PDB entry 6WLZ | electron microscopy, 2.90 A resolution | chains B and Y of the 17 polymer chains in the assembly

# Chain B
Name: V-type proton ATPase catalytic subunit A
Source organism: Homo sapiens
Notes: EC 7.1.2.2
UniProt: P38606 (VATA_HUMAN); numbering as in UniProt (aligned over 1-617)
Chain sequence (617 residues; numbered 1 to 617; the number before each row is that of its first residue):
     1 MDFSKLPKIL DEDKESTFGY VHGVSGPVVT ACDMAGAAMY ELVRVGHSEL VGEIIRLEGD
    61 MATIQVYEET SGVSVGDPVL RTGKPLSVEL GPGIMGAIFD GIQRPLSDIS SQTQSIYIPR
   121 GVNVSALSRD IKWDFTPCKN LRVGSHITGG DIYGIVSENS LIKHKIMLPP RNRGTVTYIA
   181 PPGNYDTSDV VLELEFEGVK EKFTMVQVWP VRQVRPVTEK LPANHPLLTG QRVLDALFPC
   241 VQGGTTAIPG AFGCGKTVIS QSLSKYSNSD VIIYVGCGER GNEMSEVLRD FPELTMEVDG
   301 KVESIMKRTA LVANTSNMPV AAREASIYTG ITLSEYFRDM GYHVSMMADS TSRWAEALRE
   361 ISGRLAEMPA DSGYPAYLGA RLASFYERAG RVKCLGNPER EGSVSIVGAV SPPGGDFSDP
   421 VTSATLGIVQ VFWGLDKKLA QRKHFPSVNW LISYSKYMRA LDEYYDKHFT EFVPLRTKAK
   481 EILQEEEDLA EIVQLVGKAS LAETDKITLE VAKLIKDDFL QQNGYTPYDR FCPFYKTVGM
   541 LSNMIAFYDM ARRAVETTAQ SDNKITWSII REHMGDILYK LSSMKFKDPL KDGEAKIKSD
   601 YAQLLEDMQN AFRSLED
Disordered / not traced: 1-16, 617
UniProt features mapped onto this chain:
  - binding site (ATP): Gly-250 to Thr-257
  - modified residue: Thr-136 (Phosphothreonine), Ser-384 (Phosphoserine)
  - natural variant: Asp-11 (D11N: Found in a patient with autism spectrum disorder; uncertain significance), Pro-27 (P27R: In IECEE3; uncertain significance), Gly-72 (G72D: In ARCL2D), Asp-100 (D100Y: In IECEE3), Pro-249 (P249R: Found in a patient with severe developmental disorder; uncertain significance), Arg-338 (R338C: In ARCL2D), Asp-349 (D349N: In IECEE3), Asp-371 (D371G: In IECEE3; uncertain significance)
  - mutagenesis: Lys-256 (K256Q: Complete loss of interaction with Rabies virus protein M; when associated with Q-279), Glu-279 (E279Q: Complete loss of interaction with Rabies virus protein M; when associated with Q-256)

# Chain Y
Name: SidK
Source organism: Legionella pneumophila subsp. pneumophila (strain Philadelphia 1 / ATCC 33152 / DSM 7513)
UniProt: Q5ZWW6 (Q5ZWW6_LEGPH); residues 1-573 here = UniProt positions 1-573
Chain sequence (573 residues; each row starts with the number of its first residue):
     1 MSFIKVGIKM GGLTSEQYHS QVVGKIGYIA RCMQTIDPEN NLKKIREDYQ DVLIWAEKNY
    61 RFEEILEASK SGKCPNDLDA LSRRSLILQE LLRLVSSISP FKMKLDLIES QYEKMKQHVN
   121 LWKSDYHVKL NQLNQLTDYL KNAAPTPKNN FLRAMTSVLQ MQIAQYGITE DNEGINQLFK
   181 LGLHLLAMAN EKIDEQYHLF KGYVKDQPEE SPFEGILPAE DQKILVKTMI DYAMPKLSSK
   241 VLQDKLSALS SSDVLTKTLL DSIDRIVKEN EKLNALSKVK LGKFGLDIRE IEVIYSQALK
   301 ISPQDALQYT AQQCDAQLLS MAFPDSQNYI IESISNKKVK TIAELIHSKE FIYQIIKTEV
   361 FKQVDPNEKI RLQAATELYQ LLGRIMDKQI NLFTKMNLEQ INEYIQTKTK AILDKIPERV
   421 ELLTFMGFEI PTFKGIETLM TDISHSQDNE TLAIAQEFYT NIKNAKNQLL GDKLIEDITP
   481 QDVEKFFNQC SQYGSEAAEK LADNRPVLTK IADILTAIAR WAISLIGFNT PPQFLAPTRT
   541 CVDQVSDEIT KIKLKLEDTL GSLQKVQEES LSL
Disordered / not traced: 1-8, 276-573

# How chain B and chain Y interact
Pairs across the interface - 48 pairs, chain B then chain Y:
  Lys-139(B) / Thr-35(Y)
  Asn-140(B) / Arg-31(Y)
  Asn-140(B) / Thr-35(Y)  hydrogen bond
  Leu-141(B) / Arg-31(Y)
  Ser-145(B) / Arg-31(Y)
  His-146(B) / Arg-31(Y)
  His-146(B) / Tyr-60(Y)
  His-146(B) / Arg-61(Y)
  His-146(B) / Phe-62(Y)
  Thr-148(B) / Ser-20(Y)  hydrogen bond (side chain-backbone)
  Thr-148(B) / Gln-21(Y)
  Thr-148(B) / Gly-24(Y)
  Gly-149(B) / Gln-21(Y)  hydrogen bond (backbone-side chain)
  Pro-170(B) / Gln-17(Y)
  Arg-173(B) / Glu-16(Y)  salt bridge
  Arg-173(B) / Ser-20(Y)  hydrogen bond
  Arg-173(B) / Phe-62(Y)
  Arg-173(B) / Leu-66(Y)
  Gly-174(B) / Phe-62(Y)
  Thr-175(B) / Phe-62(Y)
  Phe-196(B) / Phe-62(Y)  hydrophobic
  Phe-196(B) / Glu-63(Y)
  Glu-197(B) / Glu-63(Y)  hydrogen bond (backbone-side chain)
  Thr-218(B) / Leu-13(Y)
  Asn-224(B) / Lys-123(Y)
  Asp-299(B) / Tyr-139(Y)
  Asp-299(B) / Lys-148(Y)
  Asp-299(B) / Leu-186(Y)
  Asp-299(B) / Asn-190(Y)
  Gly-300(B) / Leu-186(Y)
  Gly-300(B) / Met-188(Y)
  Gly-300(B) / Ala-189(Y)
  Gly-300(B) / Asn-190(Y)
  Lys-301(B) / Asn-190(Y)  hydrogen bond (backbone-side chain)
  Leu-395(B) / Gln-17(Y)
  Leu-395(B) / Gln-21(Y)
  Gly-396(B) / Gln-21(Y)
  Asn-397(B) / Gly-24(Y)  hydrogen bond (side chain-backbone)
  Asn-397(B) / Lys-25(Y)  hydrogen bond (side chain-backbone)
  Asn-397(B) / Tyr-28(Y)
  Asn-397(B) / Arg-31(Y)
  Pro-398(B) / Tyr-28(Y)
  Pro-398(B) / Gln-89(Y)
  Glu-399(B) / Lys-25(Y)  salt bridge
  Glu-399(B) / Gln-89(Y)  hydrogen bond (backbone-side chain)
  Glu-399(B) / Trp-122(Y)
  Arg-400(B) / Trp-122(Y)
  Glu-401(B) / Trp-122(Y)
Also at the interface, not in a pair above, chain B (32 interface residues in all): Ile-147, Pro-216, Val-217, Arg-391, Lys-393, Lys-467, Leu-590
Also at the interface, not in a pair above, chain Y (32 interface residues in all): Val-23, Ile-65, Asp-79, Ser-82, Ser-85, Leu-86, Ala-187, Lys-192

# In short
The chain B/chain Y interface involves 32 residues from each chain, with 9 hydrogen bonds and 2 salt bridges.
Polar pairs include Arg-173(B)/Glu-16(Y), Glu-399(B)/Lys-25(Y) and Asn-140(B)/Thr-35(Y). From UniProt: 8
ATP-binding residues and 2 mutagenesis sites on chain B.
Here chain B is V-type proton ATPase catalytic subunit A (Homo sapiens) and chain Y is SidK (Legionella
pneumophila subsp. pneumophila (strain Philadelphia 1 / ATCC 33152 / DSM 7513)). Entry 6WLZ (The V1 region of
human V-ATPase in state 1 (focused refinement)) was determined by electron microscopy.
